PDB entry 5T6Y | X-ray diffraction, 1.76 A resolution | chains A and B of the 3 polymer chains in the assembly

== Chain A ==
Molecule: HLA class I histocompatibility antigen, B-57 alpha chain
Organism: Homo sapiens
UniProt: P18465 (1B57_HUMAN); residues 1-276 here correspond to UniProt positions 25-300 (UniProt number = residue number + 24)
Sequence (276 residues; each row starts with the number of its first residue):
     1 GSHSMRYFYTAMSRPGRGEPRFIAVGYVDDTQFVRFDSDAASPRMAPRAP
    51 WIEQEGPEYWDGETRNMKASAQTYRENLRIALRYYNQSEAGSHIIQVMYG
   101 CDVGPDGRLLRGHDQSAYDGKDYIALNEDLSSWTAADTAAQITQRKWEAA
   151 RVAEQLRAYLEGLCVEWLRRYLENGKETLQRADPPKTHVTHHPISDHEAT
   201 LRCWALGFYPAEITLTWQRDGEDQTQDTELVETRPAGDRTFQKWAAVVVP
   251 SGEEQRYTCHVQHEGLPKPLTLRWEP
Cystine bridges: Cys101-Cys164, Cys203-Cys259

== Chain B ==
Molecule: Beta-2-microglobulin
Organism: Homo sapiens
UniProt: P61769 (B2MG_HUMAN); residues 1-99 here correspond to UniProt positions 21-119 (UniProt number = residue number + 20)
Sequence (99 residues; row label = number of the first residue in the row):
     1 IQRTPKIQVYSRHPAENGKSNFLNCYVSGFHPSDIEVDLLKNGERIEKVE
    51 HSDLSFSKDWSFYLLYYTEFTPTEKDEYACRVNHVTLSQPKIVKWDRDM
Cystine bridges: Cys25-Cys80
UniProt features mapped onto this chain:
  - modified residue: Gln2 (Pyrrolidone carboxylic acid)
  - glycosylation: Ile1 (N-linked (Glc) (glycation) isoleucine), Lys19 (N-linked (Glc) (glycation) lysine), Lys41 (N-linked (Glc) (glycation) lysine), Lys48 (N-linked (Glc) (glycation) lysine), Lys58 (N-linked (Glc) (glycation) lysine), Lys91 (N-linked (Glc) (glycation) lysine), Lys94 (N-linked (Glc) (glycation) lysine)

== Interface between chain A and chain B ==
Pairs across the interface (57; chain A residue first):
  Phe8(A) - Phe56(B)  hydrophobic
  Tyr9(A) - Phe56(B)
  Thr10(A) - Phe56(B)
  Thr10(A) - Phe62(B)
  Met12(A) - Ser33(B)
  Met12(A) - Asp34(B)
  Val25(A) - Asp53(B)
  Val25(A) - Leu54(B)
  Val25(A) - Ser55(B)
  Tyr27(A) - Ser55(B)
  Tyr27(A) - Tyr63(B)  hydrogen bond
  Gln32(A) - Asp53(B)  hydrogen bond
  Arg35(A) - Asp53(B)  salt bridge
  Arg48(A) - Asp53(B)  salt bridge
  Ile94(A) - His31(B)
  Ile94(A) - Pro32(B)  hydrophobic
  Ile94(A) - Ser33(B)
  Gln96(A) - His31(B)  hydrogen bond
  Gln96(A) - Phe56(B)
  Gln96(A) - Trp60(B)  hydrogen bond (side chain-backbone)
  Gln96(A) - Phe62(B)
  Val97(A) - Phe56(B)
  Met98(A) - Phe56(B)  hydrophobic
  Met98(A) - Lys58(B)
  Met98(A) - Trp60(B)  hydrophobic
  Gln115(A) - Trp60(B)
  Ser116(A) - Trp60(B)
  Ala117(A) - Trp60(B)
  Asp119(A) - His31(B)
  Gly120(A) - Arg3(B)  hydrogen bond (backbone-side chain)
  Gly120(A) - His31(B)
  Gly120(A) - Trp60(B)
  Asp122(A) - Trp60(B)  hydrogen bond
  His192(A) - Asp98(B)
  Arg202(A) - Asp98(B)
  Trp204(A) - Asp98(B)
  Trp204(A) - Met99(B)
  Val231(A) - Gln8(B)
  Glu232(A) - Lys6(B)  salt bridge
  Glu232(A) - Gln8(B)  hydrogen bond (backbone-side chain)
  Glu232(A) - Tyr26(B)  hydrogen bond
  Glu232(A) - Ser28(B)  hydrogen bond
  Arg234(A) - Gln8(B)  hydrogen bond
  Arg234(A) - Tyr10(B)
  Arg234(A) - Met99(B)  hydrogen bond (side chain-backbone)
  Pro235(A) - Tyr10(B)  hydrogen bond (backbone-side chain)
  Pro235(A) - Asn24(B)
  Pro235(A) - Tyr26(B)
  Pro235(A) - Leu65(B)  hydrophobic
  Ala236(A) - Arg12(B)  hydrogen bond (backbone-side chain)
  Ala236(A) - Asn24(B)  hydrogen bond (backbone-side chain)
  Gly237(A) - Arg12(B)  hydrogen bond (backbone-side chain)
  Asp238(A) - Arg12(B)
  Gln242(A) - Tyr10(B)
  Gln242(A) - Ser11(B)  hydrogen bond (side chain-backbone)
  Gln242(A) - Arg12(B)  hydrogen bond (side chain-backbone)
  Trp244(A) - Met99(B)  hydrogen bond (side chain-backbone)
Other interface residues (no listed pair), chain A (36 interface residues in all): Arg17, Ile23, Lys121, Leu206, Thr233
Other interface residues (no listed pair), chain B (29 interface residues in all): Ile1, His13, Pro14, Ser57, Asp59

== Overview ==
The interface between chain A and chain B involves 36 residues on one side and 29 on the other, with 18
hydrogen bonds and 3 salt bridges. Among the polar pairs are Arg35(A)-Asp53(B), Arg48(A)-Asp53(B) and
Glu232(A)-Lys6(B).
Chain A is HLA class I histocompatibility antigen, B-57 alpha chain and chain B is Beta-2-microglobulin, both
from Homo sapiens; the structure, HLA-B*57:01 presenting TSTFEDVKILAF, was determined by X-ray diffraction
together with 5T6W, 5T6X, 5T6Z and 5T70 from the same study.
